1CF0 - chains A and C; structure by X-ray diffraction, 2.20 A resolution.

== Chain A ==
Name: Protein (profilin)
From: Homo sapiens
UniProtKB: P07737 (PROF1_HUMAN); residues 2-139 here = UniProt positions 2-139
Chain sequence (138 residues; numbered 2 to 139; the number before each row is that of its first residue):
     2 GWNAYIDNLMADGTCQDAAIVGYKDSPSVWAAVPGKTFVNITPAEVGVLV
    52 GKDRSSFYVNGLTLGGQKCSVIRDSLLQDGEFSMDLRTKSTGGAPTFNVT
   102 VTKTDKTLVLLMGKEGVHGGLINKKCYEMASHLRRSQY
Swiss-Prot annotation at these positions:
  - modified residue: S57 (Phosphoserine)
  - natural variant: G117 (E117G: In ALS18; uncertain significance; this construct carries the variant), V118 (G118V: In ALS18; this construct carries the variant)

== Chain C ==
Name: Protein (L-PRO10-iodotyrosine)
Chain sequence (9 residues; numbered 3 to 11; the number before each row is that of its first residue):
     3 PPPPPPPPY
Modified residues: Y11 (3-iodo-tyrosine; IYR)

== Interface between chain A and chain C ==
Contacting residue pairs (18):
  G2(A) - P7(C)
  W3(A) - P7(C)
  W3(A) - P8(C)  hydrogen bond (side chain-backbone)
  A5(A) - P4(C)  hydrophobic
  Y6(A) - P3(C)  hydrophobic
  Y6(A) - P4(C)  hydrogen bond (side chain-backbone)
  Y6(A) - P5(C)  hydrogen bond (side chain-backbone)
  Y6(A) - P6(C)
  Y6(A) - P7(C)
  N9(A) - P3(C)
  N9(A) - P4(C)
  W31(A) - P10(C)
  M130(A) - P3(C)  hydrophobic
  H133(A) - P3(C)  hydrogen bond (side chain-backbone)
  H133(A) - P4(C)  hydrogen bond (side chain-backbone)
  S137(A) - P6(C)
  Y139(A) - P6(C)  hydrophobic
  Y139(A) - P7(C)  hydrogen bond (side chain-backbone)
Other interface residues (no listed pair), chain C (8 interface residues in all): P9

== Overview ==
Chain A and chain C form an interface of 10 and 8 residues respectively; the contacts include 6 hydrogen
bonds. Polar contacts include W3(A)-P8(C), Y6(A)-P4(C) and Y6(A)-P5(C).
Here chain A is Protein (profilin) (Homo sapiens) and chain C is Protein (L-PRO10-iodotyrosine). Entry 1CF0
(Human platelet profilin complexed with an L-PRO10-iodotyrosine peptide) was determined by X-ray diffraction
(same publication as 1CJF).
